4EHW - chain A; structure by X-ray diffraction, 2.30 A resolution.

[Chain A]
Molecule: Tetraacyldisaccharide 4'-kinase
From: Aquifex aeolicus
Notes: EC 2.7.1.130
Reference sequence: O67572 (LPXK_AQUAE); residue numbers follow UniProt; this construct covers 1-315
Amino-acid sequence (317 residues; numbered -1 to 315; the number before each row is that of its first residue; numbers below 1 keep their minus sign (Ser-1 is residue -1)):
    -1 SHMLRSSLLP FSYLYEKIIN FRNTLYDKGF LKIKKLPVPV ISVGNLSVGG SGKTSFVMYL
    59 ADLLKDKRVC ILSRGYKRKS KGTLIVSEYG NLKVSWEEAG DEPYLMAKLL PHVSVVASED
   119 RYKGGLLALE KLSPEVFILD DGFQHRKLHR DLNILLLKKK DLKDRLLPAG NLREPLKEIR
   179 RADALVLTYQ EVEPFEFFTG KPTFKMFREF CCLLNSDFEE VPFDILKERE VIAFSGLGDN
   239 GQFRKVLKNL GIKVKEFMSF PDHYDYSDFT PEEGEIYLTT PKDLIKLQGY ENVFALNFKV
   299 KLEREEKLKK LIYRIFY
Disordered / not traced: -1 to 7
Differences from the reference sequence: expression tag (-1 to 0)
UniProt features mapped onto this chain:
  - binding site (ATP): Ser45 to Thr52

[In short]
UniProt lists 8 ATP-binding residues.
Chain A is Tetraacyldisaccharide 4'-kinase (Aquifex aeolicus); the structure, Crystal structure of LpxK from
Aquifex aeolicus at 2.3 angstrom resolution, was determined by X-ray diffraction together with 4EHX and 4EHY
from the same study.
